PDB entry 9Q93 | electron microscopy, 6.60 A resolution (low resolution: residue-level contacts below are approximate; hydrogen-bond / salt-bridge calls are withheld) | chains D and E of the 14 polymer chains in the assembly

# Chain D
Molecule: DNA-directed RNA polymerase subunit beta'
Source organism: Escherichia coli K-12
Notes: EC 2.7.7.6
Reference sequence: P0A8T7 (RPOC_ECOLI); numbering as in UniProt (aligned over 1-1407)
Amino-acid sequence (1407 residues; row label = number of the first residue in the row):
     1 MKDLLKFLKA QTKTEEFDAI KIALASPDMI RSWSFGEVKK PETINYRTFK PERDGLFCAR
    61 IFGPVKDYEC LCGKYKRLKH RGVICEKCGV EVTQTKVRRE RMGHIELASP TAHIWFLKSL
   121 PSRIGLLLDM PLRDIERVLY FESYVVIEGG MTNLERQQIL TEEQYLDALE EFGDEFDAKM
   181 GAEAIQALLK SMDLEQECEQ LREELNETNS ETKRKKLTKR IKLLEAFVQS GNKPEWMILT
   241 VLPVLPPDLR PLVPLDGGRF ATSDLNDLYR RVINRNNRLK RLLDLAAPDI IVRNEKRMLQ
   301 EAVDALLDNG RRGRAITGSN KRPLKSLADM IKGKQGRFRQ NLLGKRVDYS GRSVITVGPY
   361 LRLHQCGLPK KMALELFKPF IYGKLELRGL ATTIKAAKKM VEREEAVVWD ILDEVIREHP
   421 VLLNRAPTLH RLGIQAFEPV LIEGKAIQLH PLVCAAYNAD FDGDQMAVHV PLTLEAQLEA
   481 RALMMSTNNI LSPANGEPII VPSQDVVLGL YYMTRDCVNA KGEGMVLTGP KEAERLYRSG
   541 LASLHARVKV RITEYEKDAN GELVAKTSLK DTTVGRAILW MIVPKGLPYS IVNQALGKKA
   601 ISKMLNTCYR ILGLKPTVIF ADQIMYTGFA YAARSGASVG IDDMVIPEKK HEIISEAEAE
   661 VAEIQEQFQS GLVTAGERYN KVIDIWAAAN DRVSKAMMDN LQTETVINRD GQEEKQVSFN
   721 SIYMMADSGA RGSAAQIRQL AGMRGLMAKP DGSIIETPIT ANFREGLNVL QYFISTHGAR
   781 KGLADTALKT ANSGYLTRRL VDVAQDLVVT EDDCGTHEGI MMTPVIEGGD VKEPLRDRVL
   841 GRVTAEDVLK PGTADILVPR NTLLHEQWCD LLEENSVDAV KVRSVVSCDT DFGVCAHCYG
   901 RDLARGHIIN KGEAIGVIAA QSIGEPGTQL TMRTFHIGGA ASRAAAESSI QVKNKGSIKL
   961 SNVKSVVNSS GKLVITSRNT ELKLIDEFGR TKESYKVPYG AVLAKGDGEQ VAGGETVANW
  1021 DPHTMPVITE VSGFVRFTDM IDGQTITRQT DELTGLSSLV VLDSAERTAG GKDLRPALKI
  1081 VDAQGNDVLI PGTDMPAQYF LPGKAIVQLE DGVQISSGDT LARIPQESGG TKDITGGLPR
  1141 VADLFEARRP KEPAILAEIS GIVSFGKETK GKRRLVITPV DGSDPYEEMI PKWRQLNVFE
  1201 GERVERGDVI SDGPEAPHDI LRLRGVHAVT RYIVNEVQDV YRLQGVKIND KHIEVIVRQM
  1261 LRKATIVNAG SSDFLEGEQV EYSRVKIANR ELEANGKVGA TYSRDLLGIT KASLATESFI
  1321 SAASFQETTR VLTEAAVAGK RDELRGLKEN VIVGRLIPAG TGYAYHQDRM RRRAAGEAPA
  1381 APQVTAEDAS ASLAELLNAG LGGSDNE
Disordered / not traced: 1, 934-946, 1050-1056, 1068-1074, 1089-1096, 1127-1132, 1377-1407
Curated features (UniProtKB/Swiss-Prot):
  - binding site (Zn(2+)): Cys70, Cys72, Cys85, Cys88, Cys814, Cys888, Cys895, Cys898
  - binding site (Mg(2+)): Asp460, Asp462, Asp464
  - modified residue: Lys983 (N6-acetyllysine)
  - mutagenesis: Gln504 (Q504P: Resistant to antibiotics salinamide A and B), Asn690 (N690D: Resistant to antibiotics salinamide A and B), Met697 (M697V: Resistant to antibiotics salinamide A and B), Ala735 (A735T: Resistant to antibiotics salinamide A and B), Arg738 (R738C/H/P/S: Resistant to antibiotics salinamide A and B), Ala748 (A748E: Resistant to antibiotics salinamide A and B), Pro758 (P758S/T: Resistant to antibiotics salinamide A and B), Phe763 (F763C: Resistant to antibiotics salinamide A and B), Ser775 (S775A: Resistant to antibiotics salinamide A and B), Ala779 (A779T/V: Resistant to antibiotics salinamide A and B), Arg780 (R780C: Resistant to antibiotics salinamide A and B), Gly782 (G782A/C: Resistant to antibiotics salinamide A and B), 1 further mutagenesis entry in UniProt

# Chain E
Molecule: DNA-directed RNA polymerase subunit omega
Source organism: Escherichia coli K-12
Notes: EC 2.7.7.6
Reference sequence: P0A800 (RPOZ_ECOLI); residues 1-91 here = UniProt positions 1-91
Amino-acid sequence (91 residues; numbered 1 to 91; the number before each row is that of its first residue):
     1 MARVTVQDAV EKIGNRFDLV LVAARRARQM QVGGKDPLVP EENDKTTVIA LREIEEGLIN
    61 NQILDVRERQ EQQEQEAAEL QAVTAIAEGR R
Disordered / not traced: 1, 76-91

# How chain D and chain E interact
Residue-residue contacts - 8 pairs, chain D then chain E:
  His364(D) - Val4(E)
  Glu418(D) - Lys45(E)
  Glu475(D) - Ala24(E)
  Thr487(D) - Val4(E)
  Thr487(D) - Thr5(E)
  Asn910(D) - Asn15(E)
  Gly1360(D) - Phe17(E)
  Thr1361(D) - Phe17(E)
Other interface residues (no listed pair), chain D (8 interface residues in all): Leu474
Other interface residues (no listed pair), chain E (7 interface residues in all): Ala27

# Summary
8 residues of chain D and 7 residues of chain E are in contact. UniProt lists 8 Zn2+-binding residues, 3
Mg2+-binding residues and 13 mutagenesis sites on chain D.
Here chain D is DNA-directed RNA polymerase subunit beta' and chain E is DNA-directed RNA polymerase subunit
omega, both from Escherichia coli K-12. Entry 9Q93 (CryoEM structure of bacterial transcription intermediate
complex mediated by activator PspF containing nifH promoter DNA containing ...) was determined by electron
microscopy together with 9Q91, 9Q92, 9Q94, 9Q95, 9Q96, 9Q97 and 9Q98 from the same study.
